9MU4 - chains b and N of the 10 polymer chains in the assembly; structure by electron microscopy, 3.29 A resolution.

[Chain b]
Protein: Histone H4
Organism: Drosophila melanogaster
Reference sequence: P84040 (H4_DROME); numbering as in UniProt (aligned over 22-103)
Amino-acid sequence (82 residues; row label = number of the first residue in the row):
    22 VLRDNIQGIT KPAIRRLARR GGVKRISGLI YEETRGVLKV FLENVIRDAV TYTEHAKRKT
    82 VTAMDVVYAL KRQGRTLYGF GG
Curated features (UniProtKB/Swiss-Prot):
  - modified residue: Lys32 (N6-succinyllysine), Lys78 (N6-succinyllysine), Lys80 (N6-succinyllysine), Thr81 (Phosphothreonine), Thr83 (Phosphothreonine), Lys92 (N6-succinyllysine)

[Chain N]
Molecule: 164-nt DNA strand
Organism: Drosophila melanogaster
Sequence (164 nucleotides; row label = number of the first residue in the row; numbers below 1 keep their minus sign (DA-76 is residue -76)):
   -76 ATATATCGAT GTATATATCT GACACGTGCC TGGAGACTAG GGAGTAATCC CCTTGGCGGT
   -16 TAAAACGCGG GGGACAGCGC GTACGTGCGT TTAAGCGGTG CTAGAGCTGT CTACGACCAA
    44 TTGAGCGGCC TCGGCACCGG GATTCTGATA TATATATATA TATA

[How chain b and chain N interact]
Residue-residue contacts (11; chain b residue first):
  Arg36(b) with DG8(N), salt bridge to the phosphate
  Arg46(b) with DC7(N), sugar contact; DG8(N), phosphate contact
  Ile47(b) with DC7(N), sugar contact; DG8(N), hydrogen bond to the phosphate
  Ser48(b) with DC7(N), hydrogen bond to the phosphate
  Gly49(b) with DC7(N), hydrogen bond to the phosphate
  Arg79(b) with DA28(N), phosphate contact
  Lys80(b) with DG27(N), salt bridge to the phosphate; DA28(N), hydrogen bond to the phosphate
  Thr81(b) with DA28(N), hydrogen bond to the phosphate
Interface residues without a listed pair, chain b (9 interface residues in all): Lys78
Interface residues without a listed pair, chain N (5 interface residues in all): DG29

[Overview]
9 residues of chain b face 5 of chain N across their interface, with 5 hydrogen bonds and 2 salt bridges.
Polar contacts include Ile47(b)-DG8(N), Ser48(b)-DC7(N) and Gly49(b)-DC7(N).
Here chain b is Histone H4 and chain N is a 164-nt DNA strand, both from Drosophila melanogaster. Entry 9MU4
(Structure of a native Drosophila melanogaster octameric nucleosome) was determined by electron microscopy.
